5XXX - chains B and F of the 18 polymer chains in the assembly; structure by electron microscopy, 6.43 A resolution (low resolution: residue-level contacts below are approximate; hydrogen-bond / salt-bridge calls are withheld).

# Chain B (and F)
Protein: Tubulin beta chain
Source organism: Sus scrofa
Notes: chain F of this document is another copy of the same molecule, construct and numbering; everything in this record applies to it too
UniProt: P02554 (TBB_PIG); the author numbering skips numbers that UniProt does not, so the offset changes along the chain: 2-44 = UniProt 2-44; 47-360 = UniProt 45-358; 369-437 = UniProt 359-427
Sequence (426 residues; each row starts with the number of its first residue; note: 10 numbers in that range are skipped by the numbering (no residue carries them; nothing is unmodelled there)):
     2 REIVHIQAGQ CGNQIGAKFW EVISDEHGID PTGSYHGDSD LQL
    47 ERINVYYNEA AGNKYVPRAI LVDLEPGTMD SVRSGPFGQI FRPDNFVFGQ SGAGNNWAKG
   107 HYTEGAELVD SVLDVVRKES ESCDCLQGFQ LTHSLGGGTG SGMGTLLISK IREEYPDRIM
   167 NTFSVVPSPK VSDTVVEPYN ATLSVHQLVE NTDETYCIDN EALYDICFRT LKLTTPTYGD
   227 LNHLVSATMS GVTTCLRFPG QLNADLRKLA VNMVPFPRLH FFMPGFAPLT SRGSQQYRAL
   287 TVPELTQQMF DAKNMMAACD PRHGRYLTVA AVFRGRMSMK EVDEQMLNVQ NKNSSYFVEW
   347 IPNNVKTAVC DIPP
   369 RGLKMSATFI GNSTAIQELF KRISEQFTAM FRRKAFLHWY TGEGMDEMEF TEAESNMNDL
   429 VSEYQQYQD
UniProt features mapped onto this chain:
  - binding site (GTP): Gln-11, Glu-71, Ser-140, Gly-144, Thr-145, Gly-146, Asn-206, Asn-228
  - binding site (Mg(2+)): Glu-71
  - modified residue: Ser-40 (Phosphoserine), Lys-60 (N6-acetyllysine), Ser-174 (Phosphoserine), Thr-287 (Phosphothreonine), Thr-292 (Phosphothreonine), Arg-320 (Omega-N-methylarginine)
  - cross-link (Glycyl lysine isopeptide (Lys-Gly)): Lys-60 (interchain with G-Cter in ubiquitin), Lys-326 (interchain with G-Cter in ubiquitin)
Disulfide bonds: Cys-241/Cys-356
Small-molecule neighbours:
  - phosphomethylphosphonic acid guanylate ester (G2P): Ala-9, Gly-10, Gln-11, Cys-12, Gly-13, Gln-15, Gly-98, Ala-99, Gly-100, Asn-101, Asn-102, Ser-140, Gly-143, Gly-144, Thr-145, Gly-146, Val-171, Asp-179, Glu-183, Asn-206, Tyr-224, Asn-228
  - GTP (guanosine-5'-triphosphate): Gln-247, Leu-248, Asn-249, Lys-254

# Chain B / chain F interface
Pairs across the interface - 16 pairs, chain B then chain F:
  Lys-218(B) with Asp-90(F)
  Gln-282(B) with Ala-56(F); Ala-57(F); Lys-60(F)
  Tyr-283(B) with Ala-56(F); Val-62(F); Gln-85(F); Ile-86(F); Phe-87(F); Arg-88(F)
  Arg-284(B) with Ala-56(F); Ala-57(F); Asp-90(F)
  Asp-297(B) with Lys-124(F)
  Lys-299(B) with Lys-124(F)
  Lys-338(B) with Glu-127(F)
Interface residues without a listed pair, chain B (11 interface residues in all): Ser-280, Gln-281, Ala-285, Gln-293
Interface residues without a listed pair, chain F (12 interface residues in all): Glu-55

# In short
The interface between chain B and chain F involves 11 residues on one side and 12 on the other. Chain B binds
GTP and phosphomethylphosphonic acid guanylate ester. Curated annotation (UniProt) lists 8 GTP-binding
residues and Mg2+-binding residue Glu-71(B) on chain B.
Chain B and chain F are both Tubulin beta chain (Sus scrofa); the structure, GMPCPP-microtubule complexed with
nucleotide-free KIF5C, was determined by electron microscopy (same publication as 5XXT, 5XXV and 5XXW).
